PDB entry 6MTI | electron microscopy, 10.40 A resolution (very low resolution: no residue pairs are listed; an interface is given only as per-side residue counts) | chains 4 and S of the 30 polymer chains in the assembly

Chain 4:
Name: Synaptotagmin-1
From: Rattus norvegicus
Notes: fragment: C2A and C2B domains, residues 141-421
UniProtKB: P21707 (SYT1_RAT); the author numbering skips numbers that UniProt does not, so the offset changes along the chain: 141-267 = UniProt 141-267; 549-702 = UniProt 268-421
Sequence (281 residues; numbered 141 to 702; 281 numbers in that range are skipped by the numbering (no residue carries them; nothing is unmodelled there); the number before each row is that of its first residue):
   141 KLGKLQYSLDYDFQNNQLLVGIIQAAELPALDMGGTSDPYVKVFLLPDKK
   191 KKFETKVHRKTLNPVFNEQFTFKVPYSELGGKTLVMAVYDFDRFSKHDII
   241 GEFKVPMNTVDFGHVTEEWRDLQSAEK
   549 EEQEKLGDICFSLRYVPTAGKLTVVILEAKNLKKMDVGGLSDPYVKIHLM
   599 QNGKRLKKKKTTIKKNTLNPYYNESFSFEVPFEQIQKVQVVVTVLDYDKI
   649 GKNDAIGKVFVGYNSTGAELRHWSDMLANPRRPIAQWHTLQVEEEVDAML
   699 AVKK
Unresolved in the structure: 549, 702
UniProt features mapped onto this chain:
  - binding site (Ca(2+)): Leu171, Asp172, Asp178, Asp230, Phe231, Asp232, Ser235, Lys236, Asp238, Asp584, Asp590, Asp644, Asp646, Asp652
  - modified residue: Tyr229 (Phosphotyrosine), Ser264 (Phosphoserine), Ser623 (Phosphoserine), Ser625 (Phosphoserine)
Bound ions: Mg2+ site 1: Asp172, Asp178, Phe231, Asp232; Mg2+ site 2: Asp584, Asp590, Asp644, Asp646

Chain S:
Name: Synaptosomal-associated protein 25
From: Rattus norvegicus
UniProtKB: P60881 (SNP25_RAT), isoform P60881-2; numbering as in UniProt (aligned over 7-83)
Sequence (77 residues; numbered 7 to 83; the number before each row is that of its first residue):
     7 MRNELEEMQRRADQLADESLESTRRMLQLVEESKDAGIRTLVMLDEQGEQ
    57 LDRVEEGMNHINQDMKEAEKNLKDLGK
Unresolved in the structure: 7-9, 83

Interface between chain 4 and chain S:
At this resolution (10 A) residue pairs are not listed: 7 residues of chain 4 and 4 of chain S lie at the interface.

Summary:
7 residues of chain 4 face 4 of chain S across their interface. Asp172(4), Asp178(4), Phe231(4) and Asp232(4)
coordinate Mg2+ site 1. Asp584(4), Asp590(4), Asp644(4) and Asp646(4) form the Mg2+ site 2. Curated annotation
(UniProt) lists 14 Ca2+-binding residues on chain 4.
Here chain 4 is Synaptotagmin-1 and chain S is Synaptosomal-associated protein 25, both from Rattus
norvegicus. Entry 6MTI (Synaptotagmin-1 C2A, C2B domains and SNARE-pin proteins (5CCI) individually docked
into Cryo-EM map of C2AB-SNARE complexes ...) was determined by electron microscopy.
